Entry 6D1X (X-ray diffraction, 2.30 A resolution); this record covers chain A.

# Chain A
Molecule: Endoplasmin
From: Canis lupus familiaris
UniProtKB: P41148 (ENPL_CANLF); residue numbers follow UniProt; this construct covers 69-337
Amino-acid sequence (273 residues; numbered 65 to 337; the number before each row is that of its first residue):
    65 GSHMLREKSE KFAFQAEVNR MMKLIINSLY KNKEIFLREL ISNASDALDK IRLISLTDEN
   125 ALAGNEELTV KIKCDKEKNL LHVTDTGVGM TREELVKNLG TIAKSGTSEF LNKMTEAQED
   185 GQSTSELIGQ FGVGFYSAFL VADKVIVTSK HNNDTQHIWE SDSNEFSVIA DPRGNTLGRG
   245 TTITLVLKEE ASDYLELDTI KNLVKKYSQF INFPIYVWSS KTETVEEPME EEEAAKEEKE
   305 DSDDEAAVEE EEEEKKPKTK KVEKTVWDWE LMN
Disordered / not traced: 65-72, 287-326
Construct notes: expression tag (65-68)
Ligand contacts: N-propyl carboxyamido adenosine (PA7): Asn-107, Ala-108, Ala-111, Asp-149, Val-152, Gly-153, Met-154, Asn-162, Leu-163, Thr-171, Gly-196, Val-197, Phe-199, Tyr-200, Thr-245
Swiss-Prot annotation at these positions:
  - binding site (ATP): Asn-107, Asp-149, Asn-162, Phe-199
  - modified residue: Lys-168 (N6-(2-hydroxyisobutyryl)lysine), Ser-172 (Phosphoserine), Thr-288 (Phosphothreonine), Ser-306 (Phosphoserine)
  - glycosylation (N-linked (GlcNAc...) asparagine): Asn-107, Asn-217
  - mutagenesis: Glu-103 (E103A: Loss of ATPase activity)
Reported in the primary citation:
  - binding site for N-propyl carboxyamido adenosine: Asn-162, Leu-163, Thr-171, Gly-196, Val-197, Phe-199, Tyr-200

# In short
Ligands of chain A: N-propyl carboxyamido adenosine. From UniProt: 4 ATP-binding residues and one mutagenesis
site. The paper reports a binding site for N-propyl carboxyamido adenosine at Asn-162, Leu-163 and Thr-171
among others.
Chain A is Endoplasmin (Canis lupus familiaris); the structure, N-Domain Of Grp94, with the Charged Domain, In
Complex With the Novel Ligand N-Propyl Carboxyamido Adenosine, was determined by X-ray diffraction together
with 6CYI from the same study.
